PDB entry 5XF5 | X-ray diffraction, 2.82 A resolution | chains C and J of the 10 polymer chains in the assembly

# Chain C
Protein: Histone H2A type 1-B/E
From: Homo sapiens
UniProt: P04908 (H2A1B_HUMAN); residues 0-129 here correspond to UniProt positions 1-130 (UniProt number = residue number + 1)
Sequence (130 residues; row label = number of the first residue in the row; numbering starts at 0):
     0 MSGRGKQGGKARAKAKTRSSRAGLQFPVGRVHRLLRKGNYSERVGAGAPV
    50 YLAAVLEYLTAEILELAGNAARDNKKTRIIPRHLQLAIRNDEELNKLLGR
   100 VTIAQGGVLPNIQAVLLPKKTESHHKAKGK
Not modelled in the structure: 0-13, 120-129
Curated features (UniProtKB/Swiss-Prot):
  - modified residue: Ser1 (N-acetylserine), Arg3 (Citrulline), Lys5 (N6-(2-hydroxyisobutyryl)lysine), Lys9 (N6-(2-hydroxyisobutyryl)lysine), Lys13 (N6-(beta-hydroxybutyryl)lysine), Lys36 (N6-(2-hydroxyisobutyryl)lysine), Lys74 (N6-(2-hydroxyisobutyryl)lysine), Lys75 (N6-(2-hydroxyisobutyryl)lysine), Lys95 (N6-(2-hydroxyisobutyryl)lysine), Gln104 (N5-methylglutamine), Lys118 (N6-(2-hydroxyisobutyryl)lysine), Lys119 (N6-crotonyllysine), Thr120 (Phosphothreonine), Lys125 (N6-crotonyllysine)
  - cross-link (Glycyl lysine isopeptide (Lys-Gly)): Lys13 (interchain with G-Cter in ubiquitin), Lys15 (interchain with G-Cter in ubiquitin), Lys119 (interchain with G-Cter in ubiquitin)

# Chain J
Molecule: 145-nt DNA strand
Sequence (145 nucleotides; numbered -72 to 72; the number before each row is that of its first residue; numbers below 1 keep their minus sign (DA-72 is residue -72)):
   -72 ATCAATATCCACCTGCAGATACTACCAAAAGTGTATTTGGAAACTGCTCC
   -22 ATCAAAAGGCATGTTCAGCTGATTCAGCTGAACATGCCTTTTGATGGAGC
    28 AGTTTCCAAATACACTTTTGGTAGTATCTGCAGGTGGATATTGAT

# Chain C / chain J interface
Residue-residue contacts (15; chain C residue first):
  Arg29(C) - DG47(J)  hydrogen bond to the phosphate
  Arg29(C) - DG48(J)  salt bridge to the phosphate
  Arg35(C) - DT38(J)  salt bridge to the phosphate
  Arg42(C) - DA37(J)  sugar contact
  Arg42(C) - DT38(J)  phosphate contact
  Val43(C) - DA37(J)  phosphate contact
  Val43(C) - DT38(J)  hydrogen bond to the phosphate
  Gly44(C) - DA37(J)  phosphate contact
  Ala45(C) - DA37(J)  hydrogen bond to the phosphate
  Lys75(C) - DC58(J)  phosphate contact
  Lys75(C) - DA59(J)  phosphate contact
  Thr76(C) - DG57(J)  sugar contact
  Thr76(C) - DC58(J)  hydrogen bond to the phosphate
  Arg77(C) - DG57(J)  hydrogen bond to the sugar
  Arg77(C) - DC58(J)  hydrogen bond to the phosphate
Also at the interface, not in a pair above, chain C (12 interface residues in all): Thr16, Glu41, Lys74
Also at the interface, not in a pair above, chain J (8 interface residues in all): DT46

# Summary
Chain C and chain J form an interface of 12 and 8 residues respectively; the contacts include 6 hydrogen bonds
and 2 salt bridges. Polar contacts include Arg77(C)-DG57(J), Arg29(C)-DG47(J) and Val43(C)-DT38(J).
Chain C is Histone H2A type 1-B/E (Homo sapiens) and chain J is a 145-nt DNA strand; the structure, Nucleosome
core particle with an adduct of a binuclear RAPTA (Ru-arene-phosphaadamantane) compound having a
1,2-diphenylethylenediamine linker ..., was determined by X-ray diffraction (same publication as 5XF3, 5XF4
and 5XF6).
